Entry 6ZG5 (electron microscopy, 40.00 A resolution (very low resolution: no residue pairs are listed; an interface is given only as per-side residue counts)); this record covers chains A and C of the 4 polymer chains in the assembly.

Chain A (and C):
Molecule: Protein transport protein SEC31
Organism: Saccharomyces cerevisiae (strain ATCC 204508 / S288c)
Notes: chain C of this document is another copy of the same molecule, construct and numbering; everything in this record applies to it too
Reference sequence: P38968 (SEC31_YEAST); residues 1-1273 here = UniProt positions 1-1273
Chain sequence (1273 residues; numbered 1 to 1273; the number before each row is that of its first residue):
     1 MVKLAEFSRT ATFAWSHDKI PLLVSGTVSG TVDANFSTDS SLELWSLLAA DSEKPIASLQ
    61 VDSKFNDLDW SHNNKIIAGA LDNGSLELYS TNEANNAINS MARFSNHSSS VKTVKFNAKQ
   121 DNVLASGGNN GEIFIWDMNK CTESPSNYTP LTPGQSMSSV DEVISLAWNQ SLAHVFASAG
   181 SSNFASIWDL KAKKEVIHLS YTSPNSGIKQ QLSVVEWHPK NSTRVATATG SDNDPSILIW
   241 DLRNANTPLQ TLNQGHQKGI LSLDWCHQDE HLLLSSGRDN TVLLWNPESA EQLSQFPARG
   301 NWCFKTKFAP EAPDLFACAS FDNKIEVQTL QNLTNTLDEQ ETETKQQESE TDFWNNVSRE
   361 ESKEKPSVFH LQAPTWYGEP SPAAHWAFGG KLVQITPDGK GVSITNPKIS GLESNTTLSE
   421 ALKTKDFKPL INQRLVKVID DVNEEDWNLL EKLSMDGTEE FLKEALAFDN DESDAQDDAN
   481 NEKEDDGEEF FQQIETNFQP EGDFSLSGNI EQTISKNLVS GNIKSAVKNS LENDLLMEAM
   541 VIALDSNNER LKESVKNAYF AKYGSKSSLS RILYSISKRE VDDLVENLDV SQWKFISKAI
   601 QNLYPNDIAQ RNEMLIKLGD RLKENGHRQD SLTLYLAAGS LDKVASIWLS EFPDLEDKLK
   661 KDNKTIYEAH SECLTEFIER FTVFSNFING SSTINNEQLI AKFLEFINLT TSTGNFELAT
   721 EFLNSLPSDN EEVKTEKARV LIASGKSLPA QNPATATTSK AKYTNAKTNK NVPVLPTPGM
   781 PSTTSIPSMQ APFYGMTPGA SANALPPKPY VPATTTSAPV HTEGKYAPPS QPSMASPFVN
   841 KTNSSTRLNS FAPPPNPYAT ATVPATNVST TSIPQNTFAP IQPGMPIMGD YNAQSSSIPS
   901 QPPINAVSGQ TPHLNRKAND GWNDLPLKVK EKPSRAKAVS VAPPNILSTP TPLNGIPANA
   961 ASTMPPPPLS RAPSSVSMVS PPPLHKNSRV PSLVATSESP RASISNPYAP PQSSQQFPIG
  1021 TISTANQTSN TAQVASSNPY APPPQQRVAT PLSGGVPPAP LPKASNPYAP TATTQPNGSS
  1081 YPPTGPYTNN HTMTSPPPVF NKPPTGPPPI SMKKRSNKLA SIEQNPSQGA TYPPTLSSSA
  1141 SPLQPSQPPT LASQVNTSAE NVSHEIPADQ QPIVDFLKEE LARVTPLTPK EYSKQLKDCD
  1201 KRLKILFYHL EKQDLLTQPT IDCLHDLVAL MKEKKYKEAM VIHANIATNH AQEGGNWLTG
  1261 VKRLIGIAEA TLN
Not modelled in the structure: 1-377, 470-494, 691-693, 746-1273 (chain C: 1-377, 470-492, 691-693, 746-1273)
Construct notes: conflict Ser367 (Thr in P38968)
UniProt features mapped onto this chain:
  - modified residue: Ser349 (Phosphoserine), Ser836 (Phosphoserine), Ser974 (Phosphoserine), Ser977 (Phosphoserine), Ser980 (Phosphoserine), Ser988 (Phosphoserine), Ser992 (Phosphoserine), Ser999 (Phosphoserine), Thr1050 (Phosphothreonine), Ser1053 (Phosphoserine)

Chain A / chain C interface:
At this resolution (40 A) residue pairs are not listed: 67 residues of chain A and 67 of chain C lie at the interface.

Summary:
The chain A/chain C interface involves 67 residues from each chain.
Both chains are Protein transport protein SEC31 (Saccharomyces cerevisiae (strain ATCC 204508 / S288c)). Entry
6ZG5 (COPII on membranes, outer coat right-handed rod, class1) was determined by electron microscopy,
deposited together with 6ZG6 and 6ZL0.
